Entry 2ZV7 (X-ray diffraction, 2.50 A resolution); this record covers chain A.

[Chain A]
Protein: Tyrosine-protein kinase Lyn
Source organism: Mus musculus
Notes: EC 2.7.10.2; fragment: Kinase Domain, residues 239-512
UniProtKB: P25911 (LYN_MOUSE); residue numbers follow UniProt; this construct covers 239-512
Chain sequence (279 residues; row label = number of the first residue in the row):
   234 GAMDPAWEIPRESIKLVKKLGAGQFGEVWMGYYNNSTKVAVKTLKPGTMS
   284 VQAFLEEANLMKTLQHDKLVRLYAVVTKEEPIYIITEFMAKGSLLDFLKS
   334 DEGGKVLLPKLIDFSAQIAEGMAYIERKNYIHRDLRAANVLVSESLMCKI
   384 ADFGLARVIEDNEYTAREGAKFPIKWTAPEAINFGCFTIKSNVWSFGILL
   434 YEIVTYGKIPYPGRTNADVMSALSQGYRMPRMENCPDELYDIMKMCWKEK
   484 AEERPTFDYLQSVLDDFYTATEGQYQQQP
Not modelled in the structure: 234-237, 393-399, 502-512
Sequence notes: expression tag (234-238)
Swiss-Prot annotation at these positions:
  - active site: D367 (Proton acceptor)
  - binding site (ATP): L253 to V261, K275
  - modified residue (Phosphotyrosine): Y306, Y316, Y397, Y460, Y473, Y508
  - mutagenesis: Y508 (Y508F: Abolishes autoinhibition, leading to increased kinase activity and constitutive phosphorylation of LYN substrates)
Reported in the primary citation:
  - conformationally variable residues (order/disorder transition): E393 to A399

[Summary]
UniProt lists active-site residue D367, 10 ATP-binding residues and one mutagenesis site. From the paper:
conformational variability at E393.
Chain A is Tyrosine-protein kinase Lyn (Mus musculus); the structure, Lyn Tyrosine Kinase Domain, apo form,
was determined by X-ray diffraction, deposited together with 2ZV8, 2ZV9 and 2ZVA.
